Entry 9G2B (electron microscopy, 3.20 A resolution); this record covers chains C and K of the 15 polymer chains in the assembly.

[Chain C]
Protein: DNA-directed RNA polymerases I and III subunit RPAC1
Source organism: Saccharomyces cerevisiae
Reference sequence: P07703 (RPAC1_YEAST); residue numbers follow UniProt; this construct covers 1-335
Chain sequence (335 residues; each row starts with the number of its first residue):
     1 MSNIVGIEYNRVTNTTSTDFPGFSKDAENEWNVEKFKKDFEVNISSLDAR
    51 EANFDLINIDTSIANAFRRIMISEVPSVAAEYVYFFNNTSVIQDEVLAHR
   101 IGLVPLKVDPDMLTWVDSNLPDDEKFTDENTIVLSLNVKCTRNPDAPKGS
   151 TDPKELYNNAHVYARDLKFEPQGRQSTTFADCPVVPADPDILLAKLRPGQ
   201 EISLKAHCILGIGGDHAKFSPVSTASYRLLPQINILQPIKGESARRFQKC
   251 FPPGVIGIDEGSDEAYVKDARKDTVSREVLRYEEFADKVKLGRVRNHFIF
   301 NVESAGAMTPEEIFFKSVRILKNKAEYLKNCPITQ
Not modelled in the structure: 1-29, 334-335
Curated features (UniProtKB/Swiss-Prot):
  - modified residue: S2 (N-acetylserine), S17 (Phosphoserine)

[Chain K]
Protein: DNA-directed RNA polymerases I and III subunit RPAC2
Source organism: Saccharomyces cerevisiae
Reference sequence: P28000 (RPAC2_YEAST); residues 1-142 here = UniProt positions 1-142
Chain sequence (142 residues; numbered 1 to 142; the number before each row is that of its first residue):
     1 MTEDIEQKKTATEVTPQEPKHIQEEEEQDVDMTGDEEQEEEPDREKIKLL
    51 TQATSEDGTSASFQIVEEDHTLGNALRYVIMKNPDVEFCGYSIPHPSENL
   101 LNIRIQTYGETTAVDALQKGLKDLMDLCDVVESKFTEKIKSM
Not modelled in the structure: 1-44
Curated features (UniProtKB/Swiss-Prot):
  - modified residue (Phosphothreonine): T15, T33
  - cross-link: K134 (Glycyl lysine isopeptide (Lys-Gly) (interchain with G-Cter in ubiquitin))

[Interface between chain C and chain K]
Residue-residue contacts - 53 pairs, chain C then chain K:
  W31(C) with Y78(K); K82(K)
  V33(C) with D126(K)
  F36(C) with L127(K), hydrophobic; V130(K), hydrophobic; V131(K), hydrophobic
  K37(C) with K134(K)
  F40(C) with V131(K), hydrophobic; K134(K), hydrogen bond (backbone-side chain)
  V42(C) with K134(K); K138(K), hydrogen bond (backbone-side chain)
  I44(C) with K138(K); I139(K), hydrophobic
  D60(C) with Y78(K)
  S62(C) with N74(K), hydrogen bond (side chain-backbone); A75(K), hydrogen bond (side chain-backbone)
  I63(C) with A75(K), hydrophobic; L124(K), hydrophobic; L127(K), hydrophobic
  A66(C) with T71(K)
  F67(C) with V131(K), hydrophobic
  R69(C) with D69(K), salt bridge; H70(K), hydrogen bond (side chain-backbone); T71(K), hydrogen bond
  I70(C) with T71(K)
  E311(C) with F135(K)
  F314(C) with F135(K), hydrophobic
  F315(C) with E132(K); T136(K)
  V318(C) with C128(K); E132(K)
  R319(C) with E132(K), salt bridge
  L321(C) with C128(K), hydrophobic
  K322(C) with M125(K); C128(K)
  K324(C) with E68(K); T71(K); L72(K)
  A325(C) with L121(K); M125(K), hydrophobic
  E326(C) with M125(K)
  Y327(C) with K46(K)
  L328(C) with I47(K), hydrophobic; I65(K), hydrophobic; L72(K), hydrophobic; L121(K), hydrophobic
  K329(C) with Q118(K); L121(K); K122(K); M125(K)
  C331(C) with K46(K)
  P332(C) with I47(K)
  I333(C) with V114(K), hydrophobic
Also at the interface, not in a pair above, chain C (37 interface residues in all): E41, N43, L47, F54, I59, N65, E74
Also at the interface, not in a pair above, chain K (35 interface residues in all): L49, F63, L76, D123, D129, M142

[Overview]
Chain C and chain K form an interface of 37 and 35 residues respectively, with 6 hydrogen bonds and 2 salt
bridges. Among the polar pairs are R69(C)-D69(K), R319(C)-E132(K) and F40(C)-K134(K).
Here chain C is DNA-directed RNA polymerases I and III subunit RPAC1 and chain K is DNA-directed RNA
polymerases I and III subunit RPAC2, both from Saccharomyces cerevisiae. Entry 9G2B (Yeast RNA polymerase I
elongation complex stalled by an apurinic site, 12-subunit) was determined by electron microscopy, deposited
together with 9G1V, 9G1X, 9G23, 9G24, 9G26, 9G27, 9G29 and 9G2C.
